Entry 6V9J (X-ray diffraction, 1.76 A resolution); this record covers chains A and B of the 3 polymer chains in the assembly.

[Chain A]
Protein: GTPase HRas
From: Homo sapiens
Notes: engineered mutation(s): Y64A
Reference sequence: P01112 (RASH_HUMAN); residues 1-166 here = UniProt positions 1-166
Sequence (167 residues; each row starts with the number of its first residue; numbering starts at 0):
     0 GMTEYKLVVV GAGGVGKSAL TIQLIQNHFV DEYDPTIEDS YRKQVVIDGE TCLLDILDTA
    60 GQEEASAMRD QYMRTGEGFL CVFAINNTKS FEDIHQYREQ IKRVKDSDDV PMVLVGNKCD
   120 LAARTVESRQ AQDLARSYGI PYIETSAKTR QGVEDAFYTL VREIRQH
Disordered / not traced: 0
Sequence notes: expression tag (0); conflict A64 (Tyr in P01112)
Modified positions: C51 (S-hydroxycysteine; CSO)
Swiss-Prot annotation at these positions:
  - region: H166 (Hypervariable region)
  - motif: Y32 to Y40 (Effector region)
  - binding site (GTP): G13 to A18, V29 to T35, A59, G60, N116 to D119, S145 to K147
  - modified residue: M1 (N-acetylmethionine), T2 (N-acetylthreonine), C118 (S-nitrosocysteine)
  - glycosylation: T35 (Microbial infection: O-linked (Glc) threonine)
  - natural variant: G12 (G12A: In CSTLO; G12C: In CSTLO; G12D: In CSTLO; G12E: In CSTLO; G12S: In CSTLO and CMEMS; G12V: In CSTLO, bladder carcinoma and CMEMS), G13 (G13C: In CSTLO; G13D: In CSTLO; G13R: In SFM), Q22 (Q22K: In CMEMS), E37 (E37EE: In CSTLO), T58 (T58I: In CSTLO), Q61 (Q61K: In NMTC2; Q61L: In melanoma), E63 (E63K: In CMEMS), S89 (S89C: Found in a patient with severe fetal hydrops and pleural effusion; uncertain significance), K117 (K117R: In CSTLO), A146 (A146T: In CSTLO; A146V: In CSTLO)
  - mutagenesis: S17 (S17N: Dominant negative. Prevents PLCE1 EGF-induced recruitment to plasma membrane. No effect on subcellular location of isoform 2), N26 (N26G: Loss of interaction with PLCE1; when associated with V-12), V29 (V29A: No effect on interaction with PLCE1; when associated with V-12), Y32 (Y32F: Loss of interaction and recruitment to plasma membrane of PLCE1; when associated with V-12), P34 (P34G: No effect on interaction with PLCE1; when associated with V-12), T35 (T35S: Loss of interaction with PLCE1; when associated with V-12), E37 (E37G: No effect on interaction with PLCE1; when associated with V-12), D38 (D38N: No effect on interaction with PLCE1; when associated with V-12), S39 (S39C: No effect on interaction with PLCE1; when associated with V-12), A59 (A59T: Loss of GTPase activity and creation of an autophosphorylation site), Q61 (Q61I: Moderately increased transformation of cultured cell lines; Q61R: Promotes interaction with SHOC2 and PP1C; Q61V: Strongly increased transformation of cultured cell lines), A83 (A83T: GTP-binding activity reduced by factor of 30), 4 further mutagenesis entries in UniProt
Metal / ion sites: Mg2+: S17, T35 (together with GMP-PNP)
Ligand contacts: GMP-PNP (GNP; phosphoaminophosphonic acid-guanylate ester): A11, G12, G13, V14, G15, K16, S17, A18, F28, V29, D30, E31, Y32, D33, P34, T35, T58, A59, G60, Q61, N116, K117, D119, L120, S145, A146, K147

[Chain B]
Protein: Son of sevenless homolog 1
From: Homo sapiens
Reference sequence: Q07889 (SOS1_HUMAN); residues 566-1046 here = UniProt positions 566-1046
Sequence (482 residues; row label = number of the first residue in the row):
   565 GQMRLPSADV YRFAEPDSEE NIIFEENMQP KAGIPIIKAG TVIKLIERLT YHMYADPNFV
   625 RTFLTTYRSF CKPQELLSLI IERFEIPEPE PTEADRIAIE NGDQPLSAEL KRFRKEYIQP
   685 VQLRVLNVCR HWVEHHFYDF ERDAYLLQRM EEFIGTVRGK AMKKWVESIT KIIQRKKIAR
   745 DNGPGHNITF QSSPPTVEWH ISRPGHIETF DLLTLHPIEI ARQLTLLESD LYRAVQPSEL
   805 VGSVWTKEDK EINSPNLLKM IRHTTNLTLW FEKCIVETEN LEERVAVVSR IIEILQVFQE
   865 LNNFNGVLEV VSAMNSSPVY RLDHTFEQIP SRQKKILEEA HELSEDHYKK YLAKLRSINP
   925 PCVPFFGIYL TNILKTEEGN PEVLKRHGKE LINFSKRRKV AEITGEIQQY QNQPYCLRVE
   985 SDIKRFFENL NPMGNSMEKE FTDYLFNKSL EIEPRNPKPL PRFPKKYSYP LKSPGVRPSN
  1045 PR
Disordered / not traced: 591-596, 744-750
Sequence notes: expression tag (565)
Ligand contacts: QTM (3-(2-aminoethyl)-4-(3-chloro-4-fluorophenoxy)benzene-1-sulfonamide): V852, I856, M878, N879, V883, Y884, L886, D887, T889, F890, I893, L901, E902, H905

[How chain A and chain B interact]
Pairs across the interface - 64 pairs, chain A then chain B:
  M1(A) - R920(B)
  Q22(A) - T753(B)
  I24(A) - N976(B)
  Q25(A) - I752(B)
  Q25(A) - N976(B)
  N26(A) - N751(B)
  N26(A) - I752(B)
  N26(A) - T753(B)  hydrogen bond (backbone-backbone)
  N26(A) - F754(B)
  N26(A) - P978(B)
  H27(A) - N751(B)  hydrogen bond (side chain-backbone)
  E31(A) - R739(B)
  D33(A) - R694(B)  hydrogen bond (backbone-side chain)
  D33(A) - S732(B)
  D33(A) - I736(B)
  D33(A) - R739(B)  salt bridge
  P34(A) - R694(B)
  P34(A) - W729(B)  hydrogen bond (backbone-side chain)
  P34(A) - S732(B)
  T35(A) - W729(B)  hydrogen bond (backbone-side chain)
  I36(A) - L687(B)
  I36(A) - L690(B)
  I36(A) - N691(B)
  I36(A) - W729(B)
  E37(A) - A619(B)
  E37(A) - P621(B)
  E37(A) - N691(B)  hydrogen bond (backbone-side chain)
  E37(A) - H695(B)
  D38(A) - R694(B)  salt bridge
  D38(A) - H695(B)  salt bridge
  S39(A) - P621(B)
  S39(A) - N622(B)  hydrogen bond
  R41(A) - Q973(B)
  K42(A) - Q973(B)
  Q43(A) - L919(B)  hydrogen bond (side chain-backbone)
  Q43(A) - R920(B)
  Q43(A) - S921(B)
  Q43(A) - I922(B)  hydrogen bond (side chain-backbone)
  Q43(A) - P924(B)
  Q43(A) - Q973(B)  hydrogen bond (backbone-side chain)
  Q43(A) - Y974(B)  hydrogen bond
  V44(A) - N923(B)
  V45(A) - S921(B)
  V45(A) - I922(B)
  V45(A) - N923(B)  hydrogen bond (backbone-side chain)
  T50(A) - R920(B)
  T50(A) - S921(B)  hydrogen bond (side chain-backbone)
  L56(A) - P621(B)  hydrophobic
  Q61(A) - K728(B)  hydrogen bond
  Q61(A) - W729(B)
  E63(A) - A725(B)
  E63(A) - K728(B)  salt bridge
  E63(A) - W729(B)
  A64(A) - W729(B)
  A66(A) - K679(B)
  M67(A) - P684(B)  hydrophobic
  M67(A) - L687(B)  hydrophobic
  M67(A) - R688(B)
  Q70(A) - M617(B)
  Q70(A) - Y618(B)
  Q70(A) - A619(B)  hydrogen bond (side chain-backbone)
  Q70(A) - R688(B)
  R149(A) - T753(B)
  R149(A) - Q755(B)
Other interface residues (no listed pair), chain A (33 interface residues in all): E62, R73, K147, T148, Q150
Other interface residues (no listed pair), chain B (36 interface residues in all): E698, Q977

[Summary]
33 residues of chain A and 36 residues of chain B are in contact, with 15 hydrogen bonds and 4 salt bridges.
Among the polar pairs are D33(A)-R739(B), D38(A)-R694(B) and D38(A)-H695(B). Bound to chain A: GMP-PNP. Bound
to chain B: compound QTM.
Here chain A is GTPase HRas and chain B is Son of sevenless homolog 1, both from Homo sapiens. Entry 6V9J
(Expanding the Chemical Landscape of SOS1 Activators Using Fragment Based Methods) was determined by X-ray
diffraction together with 6V94, 6V9F, 6V9L, 6V9M and 6V9N from the same study.
